3MV3 - chains A and B; structure by X-ray diffraction, 3.25 A resolution.

Chain A:
Molecule: Coatomer subunit alpha
From: Saccharomyces cerevisiae
UniProt: P53622 (COPA_YEAST); residues 900-1201 here = UniProt positions 900-1201
Sequence (325 residues; numbered -22 to 1201; 899 numbers in that range are skipped by the numbering (no residue carries them; nothing is unmodelled there); the number before each row is that of its first residue; numbers below 1 keep their minus sign (Mse-22 is residue -22)):
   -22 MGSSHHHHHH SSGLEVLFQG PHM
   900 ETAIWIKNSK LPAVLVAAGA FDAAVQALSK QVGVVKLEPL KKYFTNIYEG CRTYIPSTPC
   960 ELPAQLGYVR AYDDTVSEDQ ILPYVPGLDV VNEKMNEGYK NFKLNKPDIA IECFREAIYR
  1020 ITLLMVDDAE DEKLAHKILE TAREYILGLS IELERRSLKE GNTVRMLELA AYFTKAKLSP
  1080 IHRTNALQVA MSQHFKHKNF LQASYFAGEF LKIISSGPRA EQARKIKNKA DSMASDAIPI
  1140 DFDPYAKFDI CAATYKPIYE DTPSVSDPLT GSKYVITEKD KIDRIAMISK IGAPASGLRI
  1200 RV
Disordered / not traced: -22 to -1
Covalently attached groups: covalent link Mse0-Glu900
Modified / non-standard residues: Mse-22 (selenomethionine); Mse0, Mse994, Mse1024, Mse1065, Mse1090, Mse1132, Mse1186 (selenomethionine; parent Met)
Differences from the reference sequence: expression tag (-22 to 0)

Chain B:
Molecule: Coatomer subunit epsilon
From: Saccharomyces cerevisiae
UniProt: P40509 (COPE_YEAST); residue numbers follow UniProt; this construct covers 1-296
Sequence (310 residues; numbered -13 to 296; the number before each row is that of its first residue; numbers below 1 keep their minus sign (Mse-13 is residue -13)):
   -13 MGSSHHHHHH SQDPMDYFNI KQNYYTGNFV QCLQEIEKFS KVTDNTLLFY KAKTLLALGQ
    47 YQSQDPTSKL GKVLDLYVQF LDTKNIEELE NLLKDKQNSP YELYLLATAQ AILGDLDKSL
   107 ETCVEGIDND EAEGTTELLL LAIEVALLNN NVSTASTIFD NYTNAIEDTV SGDNEMILNL
   167 AESYIKFATN KETATSNFYY YEELSQTFPT WKTQLGLLNL HLQQRNIAEA QGIVELLLSD
   227 YYSVEQKENA VLYKPTFLAN QITLALMQGL DTEDLTNQLV KLDHEHAFIK HHQEIDAKFD
   287 ELVRKYDTSN
Disordered / not traced: -13 to 0, 294-296
Modified / non-standard residues: Mse-13 (selenomethionine); Mse1, Mse162, Mse253 (selenomethionine; parent Met)
Differences from the reference sequence: expression tag (-13 to 0)

Interface between chain A and chain B:
Residue-residue contacts (75; chain A residue first):
  Mse0(A) - Val138(B)  hydrophobic
  Gly918(A) - Lys284(B)
  Phe920(A) - Ile281(B)  hydrophobic
  Phe920(A) - Leu288(B)  hydrophobic
  Asp921(A) - Leu288(B)
  Asp921(A) - Lys291(B)  salt bridge
  Asp921(A) - Tyr292(B)  hydrogen bond
  Val924(A) - Leu288(B)  hydrophobic
  Leu936(A) - Phe285(B)
  Leu939(A) - Phe285(B)
  Lys940(A) - Asp282(B)  salt bridge
  Lys940(A) - Phe285(B)
  Lys940(A) - Asp286(B)  salt bridge
  Phe943(A) - Phe285(B)  hydrophobic
  Thr944(A) - Ile281(B)
  Asn945(A) - Leu252(B)
  Asn945(A) - Glu259(B)
  Glu948(A) - Leu252(B)
  Glu948(A) - Glu259(B)
  Glu948(A) - Phe274(B)
  Glu948(A) - His278(B)  salt bridge
  Gly949(A) - Leu252(B)
  Arg951(A) - Thr249(B)
  Thr952(A) - Asn205(B)  hydrogen bond
  Thr952(A) - Asn246(B)  hydrogen bond
  Thr952(A) - Thr249(B)
  Tyr953(A) - Asn205(B)  hydrogen bond (backbone-side chain)
  Tyr953(A) - Thr242(B)
  Tyr953(A) - Asn246(B)  hydrogen bond (backbone-side chain)
  Tyr953(A) - Ala273(B)  hydrophobic
  Tyr953(A) - Phe274(B)  hydrophobic
  Tyr953(A) - His277(B)  hydrogen bond
  Ile954(A) - Tyr170(B)  hydrophobic
  Ile954(A) - Phe173(B)  hydrophobic
  Ile954(A) - Asn205(B)
  Pro955(A) - Tyr170(B)  hydrogen bond (backbone-side chain)
  Pro955(A) - Thr242(B)
  Ser956(A) - Glu130(B)
  Ser956(A) - Tyr170(B)
  Thr957(A) - Glu130(B)  hydrogen bond
  Thr957(A) - Leu166(B)
  Thr957(A) - Tyr170(B)  hydrogen bond (backbone-side chain)
  Thr957(A) - Lys198(B)
  Pro958(A) - Lys39(B)
  Pro958(A) - Tyr90(B)
  Pro958(A) - Glu130(B)
  Cys959(A) - Leu238(B)
  Cys959(A) - Tyr239(B)  hydrophobic
  Glu960(A) - Tyr63(B)  hydrogen bond
  Glu960(A) - Leu67(B)
  Glu960(A) - Ile98(B)
  Leu961(A) - Leu127(B)  hydrophobic
  Leu961(A) - Leu134(B)  hydrophobic
  Pro962(A) - Leu134(B)  hydrophobic
  Ala963(A) - Leu134(B)
  Ala963(A) - His272(B)
  Gln964(A) - Glu130(B)
  Gln964(A) - Leu133(B)
  Gln964(A) - Tyr170(B)
  Gln964(A) - Phe173(B)
  Leu965(A) - Phe173(B)
  Gly966(A) - Phe173(B)
  Tyr967(A) - Asn176(B)  hydrogen bond (backbone-side chain)
  Tyr967(A) - Gln209(B)
  Val968(A) - Leu208(B)
  Val968(A) - Gln209(B)
  Arg969(A) - Asn176(B)
  Arg969(A) - Arg211(B)  hydrogen bond (backbone-side chain)
  Ala970(A) - Arg211(B)  hydrogen bond (backbone-side chain)
  Tyr971(A) - Arg211(B)
  Asp972(A) - Arg211(B)  salt bridge
  Asp973(A) - Ala180(B)
  Tyr983(A) - Arg211(B)
  Tyr983(A) - Mse253(B)  hydrogen bond (side chain-backbone)
  Arg1019(A) - Gly255(B)
Interface residues without a listed pair, chain A (44 interface residues in all): Glu900, Glu937, Tyr947, Val989, Glu992, Lys993
Interface residues without a listed pair, chain B (56 interface residues in all): Tyr10, Tyr11, Leu42, Thr94, Leu126, Ala174, Thr175, Glu178, Thr179, Thr181, Ala245, Gln254, Asp257, Val289

Summary:
Chain A and chain B form an interface of 44 and 56 residues respectively, with 14 hydrogen bonds and 5 salt
bridges. Polar pairs include Asp921(A)-Lys291(B), Lys940(A)-Asp282(B) and Lys940(A)-Asp286(B).
Here chain A is Coatomer subunit alpha and chain B is Coatomer subunit epsilon, both from Saccharomyces
cerevisiae. Entry 3MV3 (Crystal Structure of a-COP in Complex with e-COP) was determined by X-ray diffraction
together with 3MV2 from the same study.
